7S4K - chains C and F of the 9 polymer chains in the assembly; structure by electron microscopy, 2.36 A resolution.

[Chain C]
Name: Ammonia monooxygenase/methane monooxygenase, subunit C family protein
Source organism: Methylococcus capsulatus str. Bath
Notes: EC 1.14.13.25
Reference sequence: Q603F1 (Q603F1_METCA); residues 30-289 here correspond to UniProt positions 1-260 (UniProt number = residue number - 29)
Chain sequence (260 residues; row label = number of the first residue in the row):
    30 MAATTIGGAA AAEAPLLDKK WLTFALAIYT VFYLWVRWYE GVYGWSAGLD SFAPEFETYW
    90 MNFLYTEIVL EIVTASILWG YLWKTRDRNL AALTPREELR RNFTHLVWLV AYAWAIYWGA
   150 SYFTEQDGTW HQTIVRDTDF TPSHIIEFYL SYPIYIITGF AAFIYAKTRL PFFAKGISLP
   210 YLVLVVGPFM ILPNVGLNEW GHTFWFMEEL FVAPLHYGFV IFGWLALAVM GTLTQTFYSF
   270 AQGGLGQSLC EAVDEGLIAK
Unresolved in the structure: 30-44, 281-289
Metal / ion sites: Cu ion: Asn227, His231
Ligand contacts:
  - 1,2-dihexanoyl-sn-glycero-3-phosphocholine (HXG), molecule 1: Leu63, Arg66, Trp67, Trp143, Tyr146, Trp147, Tyr151
  - 1,2-dihexanoyl-sn-glycero-3-phosphocholine (HXG), molecule 2: Trp234, Phe235, Met236, Glu237, Pro243, Tyr246
  - 1,2-didecanoyl-sn-glycero-3-phosphocholine (P1O), molecule 1: Trp50, Phe53, Ala54, Tyr58, Thr103, Leu107, Tyr110, Leu111, Glu126, Arg130, Thr133, Val136, Trp137, Ala140, Ile186, Thr187, Tyr194, Arg198
  - 1,2-didecanoyl-sn-glycero-3-phosphocholine (P1O), molecule 2: Ser105, Trp108, Gly109, Trp112, Phe189, Phe192, Ile193, Lys196, Ile206, Leu211, Phe218
  - 1,2-didecanoyl-sn-glycero-3-phosphocholine (P1O), molecule 3: Trp108, Phe189, Ile193
  - 1,2-didecanoyl-sn-glycero-3-phosphocholine (P1O), molecule 4: Leu208, Leu211, Val212, Val215, Gly216, Leu254
  - diundecyl phosphatidyl choline (PLC), molecule 1: Ile57, Val60, Phe61, Trp64, Trp67, Tyr68, Tyr72, Tyr88, Asn91, Phe92, Thr95, Glu96, Leu99, Glu100, Thr103, Leu179, Ile183, Ile186
  - diundecyl phosphatidyl choline (PLC), molecule 2: Ser80, Phe81, Phe85, Glu86, Met90, Leu93, Tyr94, Ile97, Val98, Thr167, Asp168, Phe169, Tyr178, Leu221, Pro222, Val224, Gly225, Glu228
  - diundecyl phosphatidyl choline (PLC), molecule 3: Ile97, Glu100, Phe169, Tyr178, Pro182
  - diundecyl phosphatidyl choline (PLC), molecule 4: Leu226, Trp229, Phe233, Trp234, Gly247
  - diundecyl phosphatidyl choline (PLC), molecule 5: Phe235, Leu239, Val241, Pro243, Tyr246, Val249, Trp253
Reported in the primary citation:
  - Cu ion coordination: Asn227, His231, His245

[Chain F]
Name: Particulate methane monooxygenase beta subunit
Source organism: Methylococcus capsulatus str. Bath
Notes: EC 1.14.18.3
Reference sequence: Q607G3 (PMOA_METCA); numbering as in UniProt (aligned over 1-247)
Chain sequence (247 residues; numbered 1 to 247; the number before each row is that of its first residue):
     1 MSAAQSAVRS HAEAVQVSRT IDWMALFVVF FVIVGSYHIH AMLTMGDWDF WSDWKDRRLW
    61 VTVTPIVLVT FPAAVQSYLW ERYRLPWGAT VCVLGLLLGE WINRYFNFWG WTYFPINFVF
   121 PASLVPGAII LDTVLMLSGS YLFTAIVGAM GWGLIFYPGN WPIIAPLHVP VEYNGMLMSI
   181 ADIQGYNYVR TGTPEYIRMV EKGTLRTFGK DVAPVSAFFS AFMSILIYFM WHFIGRWFSN
   241 ERFLQST
Unresolved in the structure: 1-6
Ligand contacts:
  - 1,2-didecanoyl-sn-glycero-3-phosphocholine (P1O), molecule 1: Ser138, Gly139, Ser140, Phe143
  - 1,2-didecanoyl-sn-glycero-3-phosphocholine (P1O), molecule 2: Ser140, Leu142, Phe143, Ile146
  - 1,2-didecanoyl-sn-glycero-3-phosphocholine (P1O), molecule 3: Leu142, Phe229, His232, Phe233, Arg236
  - 1,2-didecanoyl-sn-glycero-3-phosphocholine (P1O), molecule 4: Trp237, Arg242, Phe243, Leu244, Gln245, Ser246, Thr247
  - diundecyl phosphatidyl choline (PLC), molecule 1: Thr44, Val67, Met199, Met223
  - diundecyl phosphatidyl choline (PLC), molecule 2: Trp48, Leu59, Val63, Ile66, Val67, Met199, Phe219, Phe222, Met223, Leu226, Ile227
  - diundecyl phosphatidyl choline (PLC), molecule 3: Arg57, Ile130, Gly151, Leu154, Ile155, Tyr157, Pro158, Trp161, Ala213, Pro214, Ala217, Phe218
  - diundecyl phosphatidyl choline (PLC), molecule 4: Gly209, Lys210, Asp211, Pro214, Val215, Phe218
  - diundecyl phosphatidyl choline (PLC), molecule 5: Lys210, Pro214, Phe218

[How chain C and chain F interact]
Contacting residue pairs (38):
  Arg165(C) with Arg206(F); Phe208(F)
  Asp166(C) with Phe208(F)
  Thr167(C) with Phe208(F)
  Asp168(C) with Asp211(F); Val215(F)
  Leu211(C) with Leu142(F), hydrophobic
  Val215(C) with Ile146(F), hydrophobic
  Phe218(C) with Ile146(F), hydrophobic
  Met219(C) with Phe222(F), hydrophobic; Ile225(F), hydrophobic; Leu226(F), hydrophobic
  Pro222(C) with Phe222(F)
  Asn223(C) with Phe222(F)
  Gly225(C) with Phe219(F)
  Leu226(C) with Phe219(F), hydrophobic; Phe222(F), hydrophobic
  Glu228(C) with Val215(F)
  Trp229(C) with Arg58(F); Thr62(F), hydrogen bond; Val215(F), hydrophobic; Ser216(F); Phe219(F), hydrophobic
  His231(C) with Arg206(F), hydrogen bond (backbone-side chain)
  Thr232(C) with Arg58(F), hydrogen bond; Thr204(F), hydrogen bond (backbone-side chain); Arg206(F); Thr207(F); Phe208(F)
  Phe233(C) with Arg58(F); Leu59(F), hydrophobic
  Phe235(C) with Arg206(F), hydrogen bond (backbone-side chain)
  Met236(C) with Thr204(F); Arg206(F)
  Glu237(C) with Arg206(F), hydrogen bond (backbone-side chain)
  Glu238(C) with Arg206(F), salt bridge
  Phe251(C) with Phe222(F), hydrophobic; Leu226(F), hydrophobic
Other interface residues (no listed pair), chain F (19 interface residues in all): Met150, Leu205, Phe218

[In short]
Chain C and chain F form an interface of 22 and 19 residues respectively, with 6 hydrogen bonds and 1 salt
bridge. Polar contacts include Glu238(C)-Arg206(F), Trp229(C)-Thr62(F) and His231(C)-Arg206(F). 3 diundecyl
phosphatidyl choline molecules and 3 1,2-didecanoyl-sn-glycero-3-phosphocholine molecules are bound between
chain C and chain F. The paper reports Cu ion coordination by Asn227(C), His231(C) and His245(C).
Here chain C is Ammonia monooxygenase/methane monooxygenase, subunit C family protein and chain F is
Particulate methane monooxygenase beta subunit, both from Methylococcus capsulatus str. Bath. Entry 7S4K
(CryoEM structure of Methylococcus capsulatus (Bath) pMMO in a native lipid nanodisc at 2.34 Angstrom
resolution) was determined by electron microscopy, deposited together with 7S4H, 7S4I, 7S4J, 7S4L, 7S4M, 7T4O
and 7T4P.
